PDB entry 2OWC | X-ray diffraction, 2.05 A resolution | chain A

[Chain A]
Name: 4-alpha-glucanotransferase
From: Thermus thermophilus
Notes: EC 2.4.1.25; fragment: amylomaltase
Reference sequence: Q72J82 (Q72J82_THET2); aligned to UniProt positions 1-498 over residues 1-499 (the alignment contains insertions or deletions, so no single offset holds)
Amino-acid sequence (502 residues; numbered -2 to 500; 1 number in that range is skipped by the numbering (no residue carries it; nothing is unmodelled there); the number before each row is that of its first residue; numbers below 1 keep their minus sign (Gly-2 is residue -2)):
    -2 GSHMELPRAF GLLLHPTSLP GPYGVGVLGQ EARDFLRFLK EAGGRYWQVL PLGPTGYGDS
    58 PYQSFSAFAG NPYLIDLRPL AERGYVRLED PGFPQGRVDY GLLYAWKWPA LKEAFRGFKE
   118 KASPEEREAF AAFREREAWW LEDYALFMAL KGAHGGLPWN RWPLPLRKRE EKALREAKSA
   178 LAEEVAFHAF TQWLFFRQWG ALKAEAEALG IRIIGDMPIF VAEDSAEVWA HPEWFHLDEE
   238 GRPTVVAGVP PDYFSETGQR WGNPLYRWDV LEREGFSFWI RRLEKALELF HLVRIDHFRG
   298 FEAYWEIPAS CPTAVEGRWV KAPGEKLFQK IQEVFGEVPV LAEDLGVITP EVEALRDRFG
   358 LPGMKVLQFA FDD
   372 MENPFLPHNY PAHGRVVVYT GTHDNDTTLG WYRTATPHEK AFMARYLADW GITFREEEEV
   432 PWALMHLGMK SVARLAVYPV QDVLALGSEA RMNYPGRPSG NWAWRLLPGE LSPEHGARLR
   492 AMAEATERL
Unresolved in the structure: -2 to 0
Covalent attachments: glycan linked to Asp293; covalent link Asp370-Met372
Modified residues: Asp370 ((3-amino-2,5-dioxo-1-pyrrolidinyl)acetic acid; SUI)
Construct notes: cloning artifact (-2 to 0); modified residue (370)
Small-molecule neighbours: malonate ion (MLI): Tyr101, Trp105, Lys109, Met145, Phe184, His185
Reported in the primary citation:
  - catalytic residues: Asp293
  - catalytic residues: Glu340 (proposed by the authors, not directly observed)
  - mutagenesis - Q256N: decreased catalytic activity on small substrates (citing earlier work)

[In short]
Bound to chain A: malonate ion. The paper reports catalytic residues Asp293 and Glu340; Q256N reduces
catalytic activity on small substrates.
Chain A is 4-alpha-glucanotransferase (Thermus thermophilus); the structure, Structure of a covalent
intermediate in Thermus thermophilus amylomaltase, was determined by X-ray diffraction, deposited together
with 2OWW and 2OWX.
